PDB entry 1T38 | X-ray diffraction, 3.20 A resolution | chains B and A of the 3 polymer chains in the assembly

[Chain B]
Molecule: 13-nt DNA strand
Sequence (13 nucleotides; numbered 1 to 13; the number before each row is that of its first residue):
     1 GCCATGXCTAGTA
Modified / non-standard residues: 6OG (6-O-methyl guanosine-5'-monophosphate) at position 7

[Chain A]
Name: Methylated-DNA--protein-cysteine methyltransferase
From: Homo sapiens
Notes: EC 2.1.1.63
Reference sequence: P16455 (MGMT_HUMAN); residue numbers follow UniProt; this construct covers 1-176
Chain sequence (188 residues; numbered -11 to 176; the number before each row is that of its first residue; numbers below 1 keep their minus sign (Met-11 is residue -11)):
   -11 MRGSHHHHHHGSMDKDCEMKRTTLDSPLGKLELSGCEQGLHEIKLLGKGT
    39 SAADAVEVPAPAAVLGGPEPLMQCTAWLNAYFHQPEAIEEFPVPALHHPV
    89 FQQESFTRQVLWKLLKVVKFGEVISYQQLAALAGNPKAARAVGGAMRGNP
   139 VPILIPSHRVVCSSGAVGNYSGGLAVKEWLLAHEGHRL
Unresolved in the structure: -11 to 5, 36-55
Construct notes: expression tag (-11 to 0); engineered mutation Ser145 (Cys in P16455)
Curated features (UniProtKB/Swiss-Prot):
  - binding site (Zn(2+)): Cys5, Cys24, His29, His85
  - binding site (DNA): Thr95, Tyr114, Gln115, Asn123, Arg128, Ser151
  - modified residue: Ser14 (Phosphoserine)

[Interface between chain B and chain A]
Pairs across the interface (21; chain B residue first):
  DG6(B) - Arg128(A)  hydrogen bond to the base
  DG6(B) - Ala129(A)  base contact
  6OG_7(B) - Tyr114(A)  base contact
  6OG_7(B) - Gly131(A)  sugar contact
  6OG_7(B) - Met134(A)  base contact
  6OG_7(B) - Arg135(A)  salt bridge to the phosphate
  6OG_7(B) - Ser145(A)  base contact
  6OG_7(B) - Val148(A)  base contact
  6OG_7(B) - Asn157(A)  sugar contact
  6OG_7(B) - Tyr158(A)  base contact
  6OG_7(B) - Ser159(A)  base contact
  6OG_7(B) - Lys165(A)  base contact
  DC8(B) - Tyr114(A)  phosphate contact
  DC8(B) - Ala127(A)  phosphate contact
  DC8(B) - Arg128(A)  base contact
  DT9(B) - Ser113(A)  phosphate contact
  DT9(B) - Tyr114(A)  hydrogen bond to the phosphate
  DT9(B) - Gln115(A)  hydrogen bond to the phosphate
  DT9(B) - Cys150(A)  phosphate contact
  DT9(B) - Ser151(A)  hydrogen bond to the phosphate
  DA10(B) - Gln115(A)  phosphate contact
Also at the interface, not in a pair above, chain A (18 interface residues in all): Val149

[Summary]
Chain B and chain A form an interface of 5 and 18 residues respectively; the contacts include 4 hydrogen bonds
and 1 salt bridge. Polar contacts include DG6(B)-Arg128(A), DT9(B)-Tyr114(A) and DT9(B)-Gln115(A). Curated
annotation (UniProt) lists 4 Zn2+-binding residues and 6 DNA-binding residues on chain A.
Here chain B is a 13-nt DNA strand and chain A is Methylated-DNA--protein-cysteine methyltransferase (Homo
sapiens). Entry 1T38 (Human O6-alkylguanine-DNA alkyltransferase bound to DNA containing O6-methylguanine) was
determined by X-ray diffraction (same publication as 1T39).
